Entry 7X75 (electron microscopy, 3.45 A resolution); this record covers chains N and O of the 15 polymer chains in the assembly.

Chain N:
Name: Putative metal uptake regulation protein
Source organism: Streptomyces coelicolor A3(2)
UniProt: Q9L2H5 (Q9L2H5_STRCO); residue numbers follow UniProt; this construct covers 1-139
Chain sequence (159 residues; row label = number of the first residue in the row; numbers below 1 keep their minus sign (Met-19 is residue -19)):
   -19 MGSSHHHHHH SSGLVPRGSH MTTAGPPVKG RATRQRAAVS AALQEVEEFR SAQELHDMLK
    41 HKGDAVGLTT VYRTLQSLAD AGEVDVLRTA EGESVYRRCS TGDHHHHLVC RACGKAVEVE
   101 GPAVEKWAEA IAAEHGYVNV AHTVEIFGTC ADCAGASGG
Unresolved in the structure: -19 to 5, 137-139
Sequence notes: initiating methionine (-19); expression tag (-18 to 0)
Metal / ion sites: Zn2+ site 1: Asp65, Cys79, His85, His87; Zn2+ site 2: His84, His86, Glu105, His122; Zn2+ site 3: Cys90, Cys93, Cys130, Cys133
What the authors report for this chain:
  - mutagenesis - R11A, D37A/H41A, R53A: decreased binding to the 84-nt DNA strand (chain O)

Chain O:
Molecule: 84-nt DNA strand
Sequence (84 nucleotides; numbered 1 to 84; the number before each row is that of its first residue):
     1 CAAGGCACAT GACAACGGTG TTCAGTGCCG CGTTGCCCGA TACCCCCTAC CCGTAGTTGA
    61 CTGGCATCCG GGCGCCGGGT CGCC

Interface between chain N and chain O:
Contacting residue pairs (15):
  Thr13(N) - DT10(O)  phosphate contact
  Arg14(N) - DG11(O)  salt bridge to the phosphate
  Gln15(N) - DT10(O)  phosphate contact
  Gln15(N) - DG11(O)  hydrogen bond to the phosphate
  Arg16(N) - DA9(O)  hydrogen bond to the phosphate
  Arg16(N) - DT10(O)  salt bridge to the phosphate
  Ala45(N) - DG11(O)  sugar contact
  Gly47(N) - DG11(O)  sugar contact
  Gly47(N) - DA12(O)  phosphate contact
  Thr49(N) - DG11(O)  hydrogen bond to the base
  Thr49(N) - DA12(O)  hydrogen bond to the base
  Thr49(N) - DC13(O)  base contact
  Thr50(N) - DT10(O)  phosphate contact
  Thr50(N) - DG11(O)  base contact
  Arg53(N) - DT10(O)  base contact
Interface residues without a listed pair, chain N (13 interface residues in all): Arg11, Val46, Leu48, Thr54
Interface residues without a listed pair, chain O (7 interface residues in all): DA7, DC8

Summary:
Chain N and chain O form an interface of 13 and 7 residues respectively, with 4 hydrogen bonds and 2 salt
bridges. Polar pairs include Thr49(N)-DG11(O), Thr49(N)-DA12(O) and Gln15(N)-DG11(O). The paper reports that
R11A, D37A/H41A and R53A of chain N reduce binding to the 84-nt DNA strand (chain O).
Here chain N is Putative metal uptake regulation protein (Streptomyces coelicolor A3(2)) and chain O is an
84-nt DNA strand. Entry 7X75 (Cryo-EM structure of Streptomyces coelicolor RNAP-promoter open complex with
three Zur dimers) was determined by electron microscopy (same publication as 7VO0, 7VO9, 7VPD, 7VPZ, 7X74 and
7X76).
